Entry 4KVY (X-ray diffraction, 1.95 A resolution); this record covers chains A and B.

== Chain A (and B) ==
Name: Aristolochene synthase
Source organism: Aspergillus terreus
Notes: EC 4.2.3.9; chain B of this document is another copy of the same molecule, construct and numbering; everything in this record applies to it too
UniProtKB: Q9UR08 (ARIS_ASPTE); residues 8-314 here correspond to UniProt positions 14-320 (UniProt number = residue number + 6)
Amino-acid sequence (314 residues; numbered 1 to 314; the number before each row is that of its first residue):
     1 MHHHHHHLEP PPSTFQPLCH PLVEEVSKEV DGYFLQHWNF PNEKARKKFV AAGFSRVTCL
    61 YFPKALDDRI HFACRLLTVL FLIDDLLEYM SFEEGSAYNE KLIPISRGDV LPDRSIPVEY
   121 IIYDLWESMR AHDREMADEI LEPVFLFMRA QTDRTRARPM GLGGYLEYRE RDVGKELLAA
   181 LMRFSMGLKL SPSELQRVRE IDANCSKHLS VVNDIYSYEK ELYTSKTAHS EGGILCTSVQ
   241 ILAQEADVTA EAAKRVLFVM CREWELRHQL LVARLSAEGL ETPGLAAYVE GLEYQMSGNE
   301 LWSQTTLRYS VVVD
Not modelled in the structure: 1-7, 312-314
Sequence notes: expression tag (1-7)
Metal / ion sites: Mg2+ site 1: Asp84 (together with pyrophosphate); Mg2+ site 2: Asn213, Ser217, Glu221 (together with pyrophosphate)
Residues lining bound ligands:
  - JF1 ((1S,5S,8S,9aR)-1,9a-dimethyl-8-(prop-1-en-2-yl)octahydro-2H-quinolizinium): Val57, Tyr61, Leu77, Leu80, Phe81, Asp84, Phe147, Asp172, Val173, Leu177, Leu178, Asn213, Asn299, Trp302, Tyr309
  - pyrophosphate (POP): Phe81, Asp84, Arg169, Asp172, Asn213, Ser217, Lys220, Glu221, Arg308, Tyr309
Swiss-Prot annotation at these positions:
  - binding site (Mg(2+)): Asp84, Asn213, Ser217, Glu221
  - binding site ((2E,6E)-farnesyl diphosphate): Arg308, Tyr309
Reported in the primary citation:
  - binding site for JF1: Tyr61, Phe81, Phe147, Trp302
  - catalytic residues: Tyr61, Phe81, Phe147 (proposed by the authors, not directly observed)

== Chain A / chain B interface ==
Contacting residue pairs (30; chain A residue first):
  Leu162(A) - Glu245(B)
  Gly163(A) - Glu245(B)  hydrogen bond (backbone-side chain)
  Lys207(A) - Ala246(B)
  Leu242(A) - Met260(B)  hydrophobic
  Glu245(A) - Leu162(B)  hydrogen bond (side chain-backbone)
  Glu245(A) - Gly163(B)  hydrogen bond (side chain-backbone)
  Glu245(A) - Leu166(B)
  Ala246(A) - Lys207(B)
  Ala246(A) - Met260(B)  hydrophobic
  Ala246(A) - Trp264(B)  hydrogen bond (backbone-side chain)
  Asp247(A) - Lys207(B)
  Asp247(A) - Arg267(B)  salt bridge
  Val248(A) - Met260(B)  hydrophobic
  Val248(A) - Trp264(B)
  Ala252(A) - Glu263(B)
  Arg255(A) - Glu263(B)  salt bridge
  Val256(A) - Val256(B)  hydrophobic
  Val256(A) - Met260(B)  hydrophobic
  Val256(A) - Glu263(B)
  Val259(A) - Val259(B)  hydrophobic
  Met260(A) - Leu242(B)  hydrophobic
  Met260(A) - Ala246(B)  hydrophobic
  Met260(A) - Val248(B)  hydrophobic
  Met260(A) - Val256(B)  hydrophobic
  Glu263(A) - Ala252(B)
  Glu263(A) - Arg255(B)  salt bridge
  Glu263(A) - Val256(B)
  Trp264(A) - Ala246(B)  hydrogen bond (side chain-backbone)
  Trp264(A) - Val248(B)
  Arg267(A) - Asp247(B)  salt bridge
Also at the interface, not in a pair above, chain A (19 interface residues in all): Gly161, Leu166, Leu266
Also at the interface, not in a pair above, chain B (19 interface residues in all): Gly161, Leu266

== In short ==
The chain A/chain B interface involves 19 residues from each chain, with 5 hydrogen bonds and 4 salt bridges.
Among the polar pairs are Asp247(A)-Arg267(B), Arg255(A)-Glu263(B) and Gly163(A)-Glu245(B). Chain A binds
pyrophosphate and compound JF1. The paper reports catalytic residues Tyr61(A), Phe81(A) and Phe147(A); a
binding site for JF1 at Tyr61(A), Phe81(A) and Phe147(A) among others.
Both chains are Aristolochene synthase (Aspergillus terreus). Entry 4KVY (Crystal structure of Aspergillus
terreus aristolochene synthase complexed with
(1S,8S,9aR)-1,9a-dimethyl-8-(prop-1-en-2-yl)decahydroquinolizin-5-ium) was determined by X-ray diffraction
(same publication as 4KUX, 4KVD, 4KVI and 4KVW).
